2VZI - chains A and B; structure by X-ray diffraction, 2.20 A resolution.

== Chain A ==
Protein: Paxillin
Source organism: Homo sapiens
Notes: fragment: paxillin ld4 motif, residues 262-277 and 312-315 of paxillin isoform beta
UniProt: P49023 (PAXI_HUMAN); the construct lacks a stretch of the UniProt sequence, so the offset changes along the chain: 1-16 = UniProt 262-277; 17-20 = UniProt 312-315
Amino-acid sequence (20 residues; each row starts with the number of its first residue):
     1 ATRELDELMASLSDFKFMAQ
Disordered / not traced: 14-20
Curated features (UniProtKB/Swiss-Prot):
  - motif: Glu4 to Phe15 (LD motif 4)
  - modified residue: Ser11 (Phosphoserine)

== Chain B ==
Protein: Alpha-parvin
Source organism: Homo sapiens
Notes: fragment: c-terminal calponin homology domain, residues 242-372
UniProt: Q9NVD7 (PARVA_HUMAN); numbering as in UniProt (aligned over 242-372)
Amino-acid sequence (131 residues; row label = number of the first residue in the row):
   242 SGRHERDAFDTLFDHAPDKLNVVKKTLITFVNKHLNKLNLEVTELETQFA
   292 DGVYLVLLMGLLEGYFVPLHSFFLTPDSFEQKVLNVSFAFELMQDGGLEK
   342 PKPRPEDIVNCDLKSTLRVLYNLFTKYRNVE
Disordered / not traced: 242-246
Curated features (UniProtKB/Swiss-Prot):
  - mutagenesis: Phe271 (F271D: Loss of interaction with ILK. Loss of localization to focal adhesions)
What the authors report for this chain:
  - conformationally variable residues (helix shift): Asp248 to Val264

== Interface between chain A and chain B ==
Residue-residue contacts (22; chain A residue first):
  Ala1(A) - Thr267(B)  hydrogen bond (backbone-side chain)
  Thr2(A) - Thr267(B)
  Thr2(A) - Phe365(B)
  Thr2(A) - Arg369(B)
  Glu4(A) - Val263(B)
  Leu5(A) - Val264(B)  hydrophobic
  Leu5(A) - Thr267(B)
  Leu5(A) - Leu268(B)  hydrophobic
  Leu5(A) - Phe365(B)  hydrophobic
  Asp6(A) - Phe365(B)
  Asp6(A) - Arg369(B)  salt bridge
  Leu8(A) - Leu253(B)  hydrophobic
  Leu8(A) - Lys260(B)
  Leu8(A) - Val264(B)  hydrophobic
  Met9(A) - Ala249(B)  hydrophobic
  Met9(A) - Phe250(B)  hydrophobic
  Met9(A) - Tyr362(B)
  Leu12(A) - Ala249(B)
  Leu12(A) - Thr252(B)
  Leu12(A) - Leu253(B)  hydrophobic
  Leu12(A) - Ala257(B)  hydrophobic
  Ser13(A) - Ala249(B)
Interface features reported in the paper:
  - interface residues, chain B: Ala249(B), Phe250(B), Leu253(B), Ala257(B), Lys260(B), Val263(B), Val264(B), Leu268(B), Tyr362(B), Phe365(B), Arg369(B)

== Overview ==
9 residues of chain A and 13 residues of chain B are in contact, with 1 hydrogen bond and 1 salt bridge. Polar
pairs include Asp6(A)-Arg369(B) and Ala1(A)-Thr267(B). UniProt lists one mutagenesis site on chain B. The
paper reports interface residues Ala249(B), Phe250(B) and Leu253(B) among others; conformational variability
at Asp248(B).
Chain A is Paxillin and chain B is Alpha-parvin, both from Homo sapiens; the structure, Crystal structure of
the C-terminal calponin homology domain of alpha- parvin in complex with paxillin LD4 ..., was determined by
X-ray diffraction together with 2VZC, 2VZD and 2VZG from the same study.
